Entry 1EF1 (X-ray diffraction, 1.90 A resolution); this record covers chains A and B of the 4 polymer chains in the assembly.

== Chain A (and B) ==
Protein: Moesin
Organism: Homo sapiens
Notes: fragment: n-terminal ferm domain; chain B of this document is another copy of the same molecule, construct and numbering; everything in this record applies to it too
UniProtKB: P26038 (MOES_HUMAN); residues 4-297 here correspond to UniProt positions 3-296 (UniProt number = residue number - 1)
Chain sequence (294 residues; each row starts with the number of its first residue):
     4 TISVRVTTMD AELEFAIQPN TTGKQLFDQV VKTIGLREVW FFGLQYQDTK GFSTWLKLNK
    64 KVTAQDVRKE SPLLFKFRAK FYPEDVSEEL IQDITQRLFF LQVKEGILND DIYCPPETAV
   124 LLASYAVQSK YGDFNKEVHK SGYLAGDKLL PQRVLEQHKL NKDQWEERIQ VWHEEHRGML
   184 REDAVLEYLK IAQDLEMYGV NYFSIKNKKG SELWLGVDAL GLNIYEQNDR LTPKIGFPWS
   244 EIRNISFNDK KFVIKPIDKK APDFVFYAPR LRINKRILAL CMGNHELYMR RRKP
Sequence notes: modified residue (12, 182, 200, 285, 292)
Modified positions: Mse-12, Mse-182, Mse-200, Mse-285, Mse-292 (selenomethionine; parent Met)

== Interface between chain A and chain B ==
Residue-residue contacts - 5 pairs, chain A then chain B:
  Trp-217(A) with Gln-230(B)
  Gln-230(A) with Trp-217(B); Arg-233(B)
  Asn-231(A) with Asn-231(B)
  Arg-233(A) with Gln-230(B)

== In short ==
Chain A and chain B each contribute 4 residues to their interface.
Chain A and chain B are both Moesin (Homo sapiens); the structure, Crystal structure of the moesin ferm
domain/tail domain complex, was determined by X-ray diffraction.
